Entry 3OWO (X-ray diffraction, 2.07 A resolution); this record covers chains A and B.

== Chain A (and B) ==
Molecule: Alcohol dehydrogenase 2
Organism: Zymomonas mobilis
Notes: EC 1.1.1.1; chain B of this document is another copy of the same molecule, construct and numbering; everything in this record applies to it too
Reference sequence: P06758 (ADH2_ZYMMO); numbering as in UniProt (aligned over 1-383)
Sequence (383 residues; each row starts with the number of its first residue):
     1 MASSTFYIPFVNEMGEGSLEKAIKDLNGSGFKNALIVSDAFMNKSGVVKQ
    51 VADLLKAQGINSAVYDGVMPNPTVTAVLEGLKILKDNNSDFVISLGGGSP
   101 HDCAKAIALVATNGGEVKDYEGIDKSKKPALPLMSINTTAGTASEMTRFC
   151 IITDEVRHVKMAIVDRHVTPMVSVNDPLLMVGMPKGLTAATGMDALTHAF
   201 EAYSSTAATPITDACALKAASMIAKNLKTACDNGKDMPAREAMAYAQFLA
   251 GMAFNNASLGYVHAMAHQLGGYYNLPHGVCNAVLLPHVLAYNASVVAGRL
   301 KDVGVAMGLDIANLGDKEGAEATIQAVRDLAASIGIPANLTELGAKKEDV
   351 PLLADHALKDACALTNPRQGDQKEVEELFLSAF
Unresolved in the structure: 1
Metal / ion sites: Fe2+: Asp194, His198, His263, His277

== How chain A and chain B interact ==
Pairs across the interface - 64 pairs, chain A then chain B:
  Ala2(A) - Gly15(B)
  Ala2(A) - Glu241(B)  hydrogen bond (backbone-side chain)
  Ala2(A) - Tyr245(B)  hydrogen bond (backbone-side chain)
  Ser3(A) - Met14(B)  hydrogen bond (backbone-backbone)
  Ser3(A) - Gly15(B)
  Ser3(A) - Glu16(B)
  Ser4(A) - Glu13(B)
  Ser4(A) - Met14(B)  hydrogen bond (backbone-backbone)
  Ser4(A) - Tyr245(B)  hydrogen bond
  Thr5(A) - Asn12(B)
  Thr5(A) - Glu13(B)  hydrogen bond
  Thr5(A) - Lys21(B)  hydrogen bond
  Phe6(A) - Phe10(B)
  Phe6(A) - Val11(B)
  Phe6(A) - Asn12(B)  hydrogen bond (backbone-backbone)
  Phe6(A) - Met14(B)  hydrophobic
  Tyr7(A) - Phe10(B)
  Ile8(A) - Ile8(B)  hydrophobic
  Ile8(A) - Pro9(B)
  Ile8(A) - Phe10(B)  hydrogen bond (backbone-backbone)
  Pro9(A) - Ile8(B)
  Phe10(A) - Phe6(B)
  Phe10(A) - Tyr7(B)
  Phe10(A) - Ile8(B)  hydrogen bond (backbone-backbone)
  Phe10(A) - Pro9(B)  hydrophobic
  Phe10(A) - Phe10(B)
  Phe10(A) - Thr169(B)
  Phe10(A) - Pro170(B)
  Phe10(A) - Met171(B)  hydrophobic
  Val11(A) - Thr5(B)
  Val11(A) - Phe6(B)
  Val11(A) - Tyr7(B)  hydrophobic
  Val11(A) - Arg166(B)
  Asn12(A) - Ser4(B)
  Asn12(A) - Thr5(B)
  Asn12(A) - Phe6(B)  hydrogen bond (backbone-backbone)
  Glu13(A) - Ser4(B)
  Glu13(A) - Thr5(B)  hydrogen bond
  Met14(A) - Ser3(B)
  Met14(A) - Ser4(B)  hydrogen bond (backbone-backbone)
  Met14(A) - Phe6(B)  hydrophobic
  Met14(A) - Ile211(B)  hydrophobic
  Glu16(A) - Ser3(B)
  Lys21(A) - Thr5(B)  hydrogen bond
  Lys21(A) - Tyr7(B)
  Asp25(A) - Arg166(B)  salt bridge
  Arg166(A) - Phe10(B)
  Arg166(A) - Val11(B)
  Arg166(A) - Asp25(B)  salt bridge
  Pro210(A) - Lys218(B)
  Pro210(A) - Met222(B)  hydrophobic
  Ile211(A) - Met14(B)  hydrophobic
  Ile211(A) - Tyr245(B)  hydrophobic
  Ile211(A) - Phe248(B)  hydrophobic
  Ile211(A) - Leu249(B)  hydrophobic
  Ala214(A) - Lys218(B)
  Lys218(A) - Pro210(B)
  Lys218(A) - Ala214(B)
  Met222(A) - Pro210(B)  hydrophobic
  Tyr245(A) - Ser4(B)  hydrogen bond
  Tyr245(A) - Ile211(B)  hydrophobic
  Phe248(A) - Ile211(B)  hydrophobic
  Leu249(A) - Ile211(B)  hydrophobic
  Met252(A) - Met252(B)  hydrophobic
Interface residues without a listed pair, chain A (29 interface residues in all): Gly15, Ser18, Thr209
Interface residues without a listed pair, chain B (32 interface residues in all): Ala2, Thr209

== In short ==
Chain A and chain B form an interface of 29 and 32 residues respectively; the contacts include 15 hydrogen
bonds and 2 salt bridges. Polar contacts include Asp25(A)-Arg166(B), Ala2(A)-Glu241(B) and Ala2(A)-Tyr245(B).
Asp194(A), His198(A), His263(A) and His277(A) coordinate Fe2+.
Both chains are Alcohol dehydrogenase 2 (Zymomonas mobilis). Entry 3OWO (Structures of iron-dependent alcohol
dehydrogenase 2 from Zymomonas mobilis ZM4 with and without NAD cofactor) was determined by X-ray diffraction
(same publication as 3OX4).
